Entry 3ZKU (X-ray diffraction, 1.40 A resolution); this record covers chain A.

Chain A:
Protein: Isopenicillin N synthase
Source organism: Emericella nidulans (strain FGSC A4 / ATCC 38163 / CBS 112.46 / NRRL 194 / M139)
Notes: EC 1.21.3.1
UniProtKB: P05326 (IPNS_EMENI); residues 1-331 here = UniProt positions 1-331
Sequence (331 residues; row label = number of the first residue in the row):
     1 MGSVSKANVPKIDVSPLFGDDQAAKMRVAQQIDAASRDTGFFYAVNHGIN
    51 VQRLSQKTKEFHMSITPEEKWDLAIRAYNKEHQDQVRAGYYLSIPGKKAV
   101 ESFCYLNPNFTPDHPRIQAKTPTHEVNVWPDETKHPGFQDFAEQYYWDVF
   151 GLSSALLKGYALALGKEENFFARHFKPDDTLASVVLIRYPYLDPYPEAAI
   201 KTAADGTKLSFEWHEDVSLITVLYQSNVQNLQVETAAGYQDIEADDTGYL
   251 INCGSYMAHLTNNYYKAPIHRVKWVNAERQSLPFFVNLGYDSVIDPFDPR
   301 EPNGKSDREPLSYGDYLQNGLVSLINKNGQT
Unresolved in the structure: 1-2, 328-331
Swiss-Prot annotation at these positions:
  - binding site (isopenicillin N): Arg-87, Tyr-91, Ser-183, Tyr-189, Ser-281
  - binding site (N-[(5S)-5-amino-5-carboxypentanoyl]-L-cysteinyl-D-valine): Arg-87, Tyr-91, Ser-183, Tyr-189, His-214, Asp-216, Ser-281
  - binding site (Fe(2+)): His-214, Asp-216, His-270
  - binding site (2-oxoglutarate): Arg-279
  - site: Phe-211 (Transition state stabilizer)
Residues lining bound ligands: AhCV (HCV; N-[(5S)-5-amino-5-carboxypentanoyl]-L-homocysteyl-D-valine): Arg-87, Tyr-91, Cys-104, Ser-183, Val-185, Ile-187, Tyr-189, Phe-211, Glu-212, His-214, Asp-216, Gln-225, His-270, Val-272, Ser-281, Phe-285, Asn-287, Leu-321, Leu-324

Overview:
Chain A binds AhCV. UniProt lists 5 isopenicillin N-binding residues, 7
N-[(5S)-5-amino-5-carboxypentanoyl]-L-cysteinyl-D-valine-binding residues, 3 Fe2+-binding residues and residue
binding 2-oxoglutarate Arg-279.
Chain A is Isopenicillin N synthase (Emericella nidulans (strain FGSC A4 / ATCC 38163 / CBS 112.46 / NRRL 194
/ M139)); the structure, Isopenicillin N synthase with substrate analogue AhCV, was determined by X-ray
diffraction, deposited together with 3ZKY.
